PDB entry 6RUF | X-ray diffraction, 2.00 A resolution | chains A and D of the 4 polymer chains in the assembly

== Chain A (and D) ==
Name: L-asparaginase
Organism: Wolinella succinogenes (strain ATCC 29543 / DSM 1740 / LMG 7466 / NCTC 11488 / FDC 602W)
Notes: EC 3.5.1.1; chain D of this document is another copy of the same molecule, construct and numbering; everything in this record applies to it too
UniProtKB: P50286 (ASPG_WOLSU); residues 3-330 here = UniProt positions 3-330
Sequence (328 residues; numbered 3 to 330; the number before each row is that of its first residue):
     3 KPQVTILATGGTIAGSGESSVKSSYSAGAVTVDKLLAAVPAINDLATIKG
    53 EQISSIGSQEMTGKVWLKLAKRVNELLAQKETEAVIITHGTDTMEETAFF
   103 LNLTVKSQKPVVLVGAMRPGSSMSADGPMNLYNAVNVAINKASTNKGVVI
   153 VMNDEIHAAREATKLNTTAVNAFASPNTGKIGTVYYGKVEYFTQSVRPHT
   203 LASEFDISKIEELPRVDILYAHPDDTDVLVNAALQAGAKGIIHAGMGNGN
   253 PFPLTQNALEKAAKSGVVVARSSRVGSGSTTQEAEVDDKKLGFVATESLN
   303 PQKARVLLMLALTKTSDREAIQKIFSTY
Disordered / not traced: 19-27
Construct notes: conflict Pro121 (Ser in P50286)
UniProt features mapped onto this chain:
  - active site: Thr14 (O-isoaspartyl threonine intermediate)
  - binding site (substrate): Thr93, Asp94
Small-molecule neighbours: glutamic acid (GLU): Gly59, Ser60, Gln61, His91, Gly92, Thr93, Asp94, Ala118, Met119

== How chain A and chain D interact ==
Contacting residue pairs (33; chain A residue first):
  Val41(A) with Met125(D), hydrophobic
  Arg120(A) with Met131(D); Asp156(D), salt bridge; Tyr188(D)
  Pro121(A) with Tyr188(D)
  Ser124(A) with Met131(D); Tyr188(D), hydrogen bond
  Met125(A) with Val41(D), hydrophobic; Met131(D); Tyr134(D), hydrophobic
  Ser126(A) with Ala127(D), hydrogen bond (side chain-backbone); Asp128(D); Pro130(D); Met131(D), hydrogen bond (side chain-backbone)
  Ala127(A) with Ser126(D), hydrogen bond (backbone-side chain)
  Asp128(A) with Ser126(D)
  Pro130(A) with Ser126(D)
  Met131(A) with Ser124(D); Met125(D); Ser126(D), hydrogen bond (backbone-side chain)
  Tyr134(A) with Met125(D), hydrophobic
  Asn155(A) with Val172(D); Asn173(D), hydrogen bond
  Asp156(A) with Arg120(D), salt bridge
  Thr170(A) with Tyr187(D)
  Val172(A) with Asn155(D); Val172(D), hydrophobic
  Asn173(A) with Asn155(D), hydrogen bond; Asn173(D)
  Tyr187(A) with Thr170(D)
  Tyr188(A) with Arg120(D); Pro121(D); Ser124(D), hydrogen bond
Also at the interface, not in a pair above, chain A (19 interface residues in all): Gly129
Also at the interface, not in a pair above, chain D (19 interface residues in all): Gly129

== In short ==
Chain A and chain D each contribute 19 residues to their interface; the contacts include 8 hydrogen bonds and
2 salt bridges. Polar contacts include Arg120(A)-Asp156(D), Ser124(A)-Tyr188(D) and Ser126(A)-Ala127(D). Chain
A binds glutamic acid.
Both chains are L-asparaginase (Wolinella succinogenes (strain ATCC 29543 / DSM 1740 / LMG 7466 / NCTC 11488 /
FDC 602W)). Entry 6RUF (Wolinella succinogenes L-asparaginase mutant V23Q,K24T with L-Glu) was determined by
X-ray diffraction (same publication as 6RUD and 6RUE).
